Entry 5SVA (electron microscopy, 15.30 A resolution (very low resolution: no residue pairs are listed; an interface is given only as per-side residue counts)); this record covers chains j and l of the 40 polymer chains in the assembly.

Chain j:
Name: TATA-box-binding protein
Organism: Saccharomyces cerevisiae
UniProt: P13393 (TBP_YEAST); residues 1-240 here = UniProt positions 1-240
Chain sequence (240 residues; row label = number of the first residue in the row):
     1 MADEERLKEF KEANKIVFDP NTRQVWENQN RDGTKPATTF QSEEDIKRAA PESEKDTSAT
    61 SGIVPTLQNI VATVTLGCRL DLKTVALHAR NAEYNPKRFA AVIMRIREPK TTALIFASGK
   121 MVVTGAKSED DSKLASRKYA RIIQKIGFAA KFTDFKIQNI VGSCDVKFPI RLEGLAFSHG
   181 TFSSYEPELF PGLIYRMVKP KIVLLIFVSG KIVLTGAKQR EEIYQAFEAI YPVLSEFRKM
Unresolved in the structure: 1-60

Chain l:
Molecule: 108bp HIS4 Promoter Non-template Strand (-92/+16)
Sequence (108 nucleotides; numbered -12 to 95; the number before each row is that of its first residue; numbers below 1 keep their minus sign (DA-12 is residue -12)):
   -12 ATATGACTCA TGAACAGTAG TATGCTGTGT ATATAATAGC TATGGAACGT TCGATTCACC
    48 TCCGATGTGT GTTGTACATA CATAAAAATA TCATAGCACA ACTGCGCT
Unresolved in the structure: -12 to 7, 70-95

How chain j and chain l interact:
At this resolution (15 A) residue pairs are not listed: 23 residues of chain j and 9 of chain l lie at the interface.

Overview:
Chain j and chain l form an interface of 23 and 9 residues respectively.
Chain j is TATA-box-binding protein (Saccharomyces cerevisiae) and chain l is 108bp HIS4 Promoter Non-template
Strand (-92/+16); the structure, Mediator-RNA Polymerase II Pre-Initiation Complex, was determined by electron
microscopy.
